6V2O - chains A and B of the 3 polymer chains in the assembly; structure by X-ray diffraction, 1.27 A resolution.

== Chain A ==
Molecule: MHC class I antigen
Organism: Homo sapiens
UniProtKB: U6BR87 (U6BR87_HUMAN); residues 1-276 here correspond to UniProt positions 25-300 (UniProt number = residue number + 24)
Sequence (276 residues; each row starts with the number of its first residue):
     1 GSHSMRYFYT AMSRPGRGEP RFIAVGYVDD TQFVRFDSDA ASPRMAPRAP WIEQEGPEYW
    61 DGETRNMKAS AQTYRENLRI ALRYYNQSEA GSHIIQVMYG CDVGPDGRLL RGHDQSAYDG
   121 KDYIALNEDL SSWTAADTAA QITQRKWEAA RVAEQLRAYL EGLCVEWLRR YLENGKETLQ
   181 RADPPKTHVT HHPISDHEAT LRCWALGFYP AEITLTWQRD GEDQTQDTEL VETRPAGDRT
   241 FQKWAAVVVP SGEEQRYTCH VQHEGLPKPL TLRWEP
Disulfide bonds: Cys101-Cys164, Cys203-Cys259
Reported in the primary citation:
  - specificity-determining residues: Asp114, Ser116 (citing earlier work)

== Chain B ==
Molecule: Beta-2-microglobulin
Organism: Homo sapiens
UniProtKB: P61769 (B2MG_HUMAN); residues 1-99 here correspond to UniProt positions 21-119 (UniProt number = residue number + 20)
Sequence (100 residues; numbered 0 to 99; the number before each row is that of its first residue; numbering starts at 0):
     0 MIQRTPKIQV YSRHPAENGK SNFLNCYVSG FHPSDIEVDL LKNGERIEKV EHSDLSFSKD
    60 WSFYLLYYTE FTPTEKDEYA CRVNHVTLSQ PKIVKWDRDM
Construct notes: initiating methionine (0)
Disulfide bonds: Cys25-Cys80
Curated features (UniProtKB/Swiss-Prot):
  - modified residue: Gln2 (Pyrrolidone carboxylic acid)
  - glycosylation: Ile1 (N-linked (Glc) (glycation) isoleucine), Lys19 (N-linked (Glc) (glycation) lysine), Lys41 (N-linked (Glc) (glycation) lysine), Lys48 (N-linked (Glc) (glycation) lysine), Lys58 (N-linked (Glc) (glycation) lysine), Lys91 (N-linked (Glc) (glycation) lysine), Lys94 (N-linked (Glc) (glycation) lysine)

== Interface between chain A and chain B ==
Contacting residue pairs (60):
  Phe8(A) with Ser55(B); Phe56(B), hydrophobic
  Tyr9(A) with Phe56(B)
  Thr10(A) with Phe56(B); Phe62(B)
  Met12(A) with Ser33(B), hydrogen bond; Asp34(B); Leu54(B), hydrophobic
  Ile23(A) with Leu54(B)
  Val25(A) with Asp53(B); Leu54(B); Ser55(B)
  Tyr27(A) with Ser55(B), hydrogen bond; Tyr63(B), hydrogen bond
  Gln32(A) with Asp53(B), hydrogen bond
  Arg35(A) with Asp53(B), salt bridge
  Arg48(A) with Asp53(B), salt bridge
  His93(A) with Met0(B)
  Ile94(A) with Pro32(B), hydrophobic; Ser33(B)
  Gln96(A) with His31(B), hydrogen bond; Phe56(B); Trp60(B), hydrogen bond (side chain-backbone); Phe62(B)
  Val97(A) with Phe56(B)
  Gln115(A) with Trp60(B)
  Ser116(A) with Trp60(B)
  Ala117(A) with Trp60(B), hydrophobic
  Asp119(A) with Met0(B); His31(B)
  Gly120(A) with Arg3(B), hydrogen bond (backbone-side chain); His31(B); Trp60(B)
  Asp122(A) with Trp60(B), hydrogen bond
  His192(A) with Asp98(B), salt bridge
  Arg202(A) with Asp98(B), hydrogen bond (side chain-backbone); Met99(B), hydrogen bond
  Trp204(A) with Asp98(B); Met99(B)
  Val231(A) with Gln8(B)
  Glu232(A) with Lys6(B), salt bridge; Gln8(B), hydrogen bond (backbone-side chain); Tyr26(B); Ser28(B), hydrogen bond
  Thr233(A) with Tyr26(B)
  Arg234(A) with Gln8(B), hydrogen bond; Tyr10(B); Met99(B), hydrogen bond (side chain-backbone)
  Pro235(A) with Tyr10(B), hydrogen bond (backbone-side chain); Asn24(B); Tyr26(B)
  Ala236(A) with Arg12(B), hydrogen bond (backbone-side chain); Asn24(B), hydrogen bond (backbone-side chain)
  Gly237(A) with Arg12(B), hydrogen bond (backbone-side chain)
  Asp238(A) with Arg12(B); His13(B), salt bridge
  Gln242(A) with Tyr10(B); Ser11(B), hydrogen bond (side chain-backbone); Arg12(B), hydrogen bond (side chain-backbone)
  Trp244(A) with Met99(B), hydrogen bond (side chain-backbone)
Interface residues without a listed pair, chain A (38 interface residues in all): Arg17, Ser92, Met98, Lys121, Leu206
Interface residues without a listed pair, chain B (28 interface residues in all): Ile1, Pro14, Asp59, Leu65

== Overview ==
Chain A and chain B form an interface of 38 and 28 residues respectively; the contacts include 21 hydrogen
bonds and 5 salt bridges. Polar pairs include Arg35(A)-Asp53(B), Arg48(A)-Asp53(B) and His192(A)-Asp98(B). The
paper reports specificity determinants Asp114(A) and Ser116(A).
Here chain A is MHC class I antigen and chain B is Beta-2-microglobulin, both from Homo sapiens. Entry 6V2O
(HLA-B*57:01 presenting the peptide ASLNLPAVSW) was determined by X-ray diffraction (same publication as 6V2P,
6V2Q and 6V3J).
